Entry 6J4X (electron microscopy, 4.30 A resolution (low resolution: residue-level contacts below are approximate; hydrogen-bond / salt-bridge calls are withheld)); this record covers chains T and d of the 26 polymer chains in the assembly.

== Chain T ==
Molecule: 198-nt DNA strand
Sequence (198 nucleotides; row label = number of the first residue in the row; numbers below 1 keep their minus sign (DA-72 is residue -72)):
   -72 ATCAGAATCC CGGTGCCGAG GCCGCTCAAT TGGTCGTAGA CAGCTCTAGC ACCGCTTAAA
   -12 CGCACGTACG CGCTGTCCCC CGCGTTTTAA CCGCCAAGGG GATTACACCC AAGACACCAG
    48 GCACGAGACA GAAAAAAACA ACGAAAACGG CCACCACCCA AACACACCAA ACACAAGAGC
   108 TAATTGACTG ACGTAAGC
Unresolved in the structure: 55-125

== Chain d ==
Protein: Histone H2B type 1-J
Organism: Homo sapiens
Reference sequence: P06899 (H2B1J_HUMAN); residues -3 to 122 here correspond to UniProt positions 1-126 (UniProt number = residue number + 4)
Amino-acid sequence (129 residues; numbered -6 to 122; the number before each row is that of its first residue; numbers below 1 keep their minus sign (Gly-6 is residue -6)):
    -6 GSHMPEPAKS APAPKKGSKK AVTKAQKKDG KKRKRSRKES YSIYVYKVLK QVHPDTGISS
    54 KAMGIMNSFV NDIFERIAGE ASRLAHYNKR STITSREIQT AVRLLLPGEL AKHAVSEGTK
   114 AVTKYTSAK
Unresolved in the structure: -6 to 27
Differences from the reference sequence: expression tag (-6 to -4)

== How chain T and chain d interact ==
Residue-residue contacts (14):
  DA-54(T) - Ile51(d)
  DA-54(T) - Ser53(d)
  DG-53(T) - Tyr39(d)
  DG-53(T) - Gly50(d)
  DG-53(T) - Ile51(d)
  DG-52(T) - Tyr39(d)
  DC-46(T) - Arg30(d)
  DA-45(T) - Arg30(d)
  DT-42(T) - Lys122(d)
  DA-35(T) - Thr85(d)
  DG-34(T) - Arg83(d)
  DG-34(T) - Ser84(d)
  DG-34(T) - Thr85(d)
  DA-33(T) - Arg83(d)
Interface residues without a listed pair, chain d (10 interface residues in all): Lys43

== Overview ==
The interface between chain T and chain d involves 9 residues on one side and 10 on the other.
Here chain T is a 198-nt DNA strand and chain d is Histone H2B type 1-J (Homo sapiens). Entry 6J4X (RNA
polymerase II elongation complex bound with Elf1 and Spt4/5, stalled at SHL(-1) of the nucleosome ...) was
determined by electron microscopy (same publication as 6IR9, 6J4W, 6J4Y, 6J4Z, 6J50 and 6J51).
